Entry 2PYO (X-ray diffraction, 2.43 A resolution); this record covers chains I and E of the 10 polymer chains in the assembly.

# Chain I
Molecule: 147-nt DNA strand
Organism: Homo sapiens
Sequence (147 nucleotides; each row starts with the number of its first residue; numbers below 1 keep their minus sign (DA-73 is residue -73)):
   -73 ATCAATATCCACCTGCAGATACTACCAAAAGTGTATTTGGAAACTGCTCC
   -23 ATCAAAAGGCATGTTCAGCTGGAATCCAGCTGAACATGCCTTTTGATGGA
    27 GCAGTTTCCAAATACACTTTTGGTAGTATCTGCAGGTGGATATTGAT
Metal / ion sites: Mn2+ near DG-34 (its only coordinating residue here)

# Chain E
Name: Histone H3
Organism: Drosophila melanogaster
UniProtKB: P02299 (H3_DROME); residues 1-135 here correspond to UniProt positions 2-136 (UniProt number = residue number + 1)
Amino-acid sequence (135 residues; numbered 1 to 135; the number before each row is that of its first residue):
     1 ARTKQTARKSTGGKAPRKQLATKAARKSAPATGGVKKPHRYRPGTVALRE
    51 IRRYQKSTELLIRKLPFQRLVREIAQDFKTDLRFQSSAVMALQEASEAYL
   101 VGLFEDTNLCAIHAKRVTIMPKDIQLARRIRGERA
Disordered / not traced: 1-36
Metal / ion sites: Mn2+ near Asp77 (its only coordinating residue here)

# Chain I / chain E interface
Residue-residue contacts (30; chain I residue first):
  DA-69(I) - His39(E)  phosphate contact
  DT-68(I) - His39(E)  phosphate contact
  DT-68(I) - Tyr41(E)  hydrogen bond to the sugar
  DA-67(I) - Tyr41(E)  hydrogen bond to the sugar
  DA-67(I) - Arg49(E)  hydrogen bond to the phosphate
  DT-66(I) - Arg49(E)  salt bridge to the phosphate
  DG8(I) - Arg40(E)  base contact
  DG8(I) - Pro43(E)  phosphate contact
  DG8(I) - Gly44(E)  hydrogen bond to the phosphate
  DA9(I) - Arg40(E)  hydrogen bond to the base
  DA9(I) - Tyr41(E)  sugar contact
  DA9(I) - Arg42(E)  sugar contact
  DA9(I) - Pro43(E)  sugar contact
  DA9(I) - Gly44(E)  hydrogen bond to the phosphate
  DA9(I) - Thr45(E)  hydrogen bond to the phosphate
  DA9(I) - Val46(E)  hydrogen bond to the phosphate
  DA9(I) - Ala47(E)  hydrogen bond to the phosphate
  DA10(I) - His39(E)  phosphate contact
  DA10(I) - Arg40(E)  hydrogen bond to the sugar
  DA10(I) - Tyr41(E)  hydrogen bond to the phosphate
  DA10(I) - Val46(E)  phosphate contact
  DT17(I) - Arg63(E)  phosphate contact
  DT17(I) - Leu65(E)  phosphate contact
  DT17(I) - Pro66(E)  phosphate contact
  DT17(I) - Arg69(E)  salt bridge to the phosphate
  DT18(I) - Arg63(E)  salt bridge to the phosphate
  DT18(I) - Lys64(E)  hydrogen bond to the phosphate
  DT18(I) - Leu65(E)  hydrogen bond to the phosphate
  DA26(I) - Arg83(E)  phosphate contact
  DG27(I) - Arg83(E)  sugar contact

# In short
11 residues of chain I face 16 of chain E across their interface; the contacts include 13 hydrogen bonds and 3
salt bridges. Among the polar pairs are DA9(I)-Arg40(E), DT-68(I)-Tyr41(E) and DA-67(I)-Tyr41(E).
Here chain I is a 147-nt DNA strand (Homo sapiens) and chain E is Histone H3 (Drosophila melanogaster). Entry
2PYO (Drosophila nucleosome core) was determined by X-ray diffraction.
